Entry 6WG1 (X-ray diffraction, 2.09 A resolution); this record covers chains B and C of the 5 polymer chains in the assembly.

[Chain B]
Name: Fab399 light chain
Source organism: Homo sapiens
Sequence (219 residues; numbered 1 to 214 plus 5 insertion-coded residues; the number before each row is that of its first residue; a row labelled like 27A-27E holds insertion residues (27A, then the next letters in order)):
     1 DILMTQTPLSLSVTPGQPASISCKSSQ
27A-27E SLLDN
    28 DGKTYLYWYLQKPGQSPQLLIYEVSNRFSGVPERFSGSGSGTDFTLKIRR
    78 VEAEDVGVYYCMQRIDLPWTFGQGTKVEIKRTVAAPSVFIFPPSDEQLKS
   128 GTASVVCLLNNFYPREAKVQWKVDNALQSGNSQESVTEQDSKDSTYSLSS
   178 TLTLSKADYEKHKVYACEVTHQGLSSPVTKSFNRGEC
Disordered / not traced: 214
Disulfide bonds: Cys23-Cys88, Cys134-Cys194

[Chain C]
Name: NPNA6 peptide
Sequence (26 residues; numbered 0 to 25; the number before each row is that of its first residue; numbering starts at 0):
     0 XNPNANPNANPNANPNANPNANPNAX
Disordered / not traced: 0, 25
Modified residues: ACE (acetyl group) at position 0; NH2 (amino group) at position 25

[Interface between chain B and chain C]
Contacting residue pairs - 10 pairs, chain B then chain C:
  Asp27D(B) with Asn1(C)
  Arg91(B) with Ala4(C); Asn5(C); Pro6(C)
  Ile92(B) with Ala4(C)
  Asp93(B) with Ala4(C)
  Leu94(B) with Asn3(C); Ala4(C), hydrophobic
  Trp96(B) with Ala4(C), hydrogen bond (side chain-backbone); Pro6(C), hydrophobic
Also at the interface, not in a pair above, chain B (7 interface residues in all): Asn27E
From the paper, about this interface:
  - epitope / paratope residues, chain B: Trp96(B)

[Summary]
Chain B and chain C form an interface of 7 and 5 residues respectively, with 1 hydrogen bond. The
hydrogen-bonded pair is Trp96(B)-Ala4(C). From the paper: the epitope/paratope residue Trp96(B).
Here chain B is Fab399 light chain (Homo sapiens) and chain C is NPNA6 peptide. Entry 6WG1 (Crystal structure
of Fab399 in complex with NPNA6 peptide from circumsporozoite protein) was determined by X-ray diffraction,
deposited together with 6W00, 6WFX, 6WFY, 6WG0 and 6WG2.
